7N2N - chains A and B of the 5 polymer chains in the assembly; structure by X-ray diffraction, 2.60 A resolution.

Chain A:
Molecule: Human leukocyte antigen (HLA) B27
Organism: Homo sapiens
UniProtKB: A3F718 (A3F718_HUMAN); residues 1-278 here correspond to UniProt positions 11-288 (UniProt number = residue number + 10)
Sequence (278 residues; each row starts with the number of its first residue):
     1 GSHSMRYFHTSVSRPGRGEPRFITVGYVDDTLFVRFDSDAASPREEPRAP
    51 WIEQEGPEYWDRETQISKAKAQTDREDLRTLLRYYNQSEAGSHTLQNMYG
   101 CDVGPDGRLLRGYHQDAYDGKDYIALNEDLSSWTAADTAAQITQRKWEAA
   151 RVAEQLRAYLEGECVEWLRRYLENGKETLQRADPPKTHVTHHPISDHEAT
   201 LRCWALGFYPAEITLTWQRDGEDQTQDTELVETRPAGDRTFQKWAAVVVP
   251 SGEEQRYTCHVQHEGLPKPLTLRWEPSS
Not modelled in the structure: 276-278
Differences from the reference sequence: conflict Ser67 (Cys77 in A3F718)
Cystine bridges: Cys101-Cys164, Cys203-Cys259
What the authors report for this chain:
  - mutagenesis - D116H: unchanged signaling with Pre-MRNA Processing Factor 3
  - mutagenesis - H114Y: unchanged stability with Pre-MRNA Processing Factor 3

Chain B:
Molecule: Beta-2-microglobulin
Organism: Homo sapiens
UniProtKB: P61769 (B2MG_HUMAN); residues 1-99 here correspond to UniProt positions 21-119 (UniProt number = residue number + 20)
Sequence (100 residues; row label = number of the first residue in the row; numbering starts at 0):
     0 MIQRTPKIQVYSRHPAENGKSNFLNCYVSGFHPSDIEVDLLKNGERIEKV
    50 EHSDLSFSKDWSFYLLYYTEFTPTEKDEYACRVNHVTLSQPKIVKWDRDM
Differences from the reference sequence: initiating methionine (0)
Swiss-Prot annotation at these positions:
  - modified residue: Gln2 (Pyrrolidone carboxylic acid)
  - glycosylation: Ile1 (N-linked (Glc) (glycation) isoleucine), Lys19 (N-linked (Glc) (glycation) lysine), Lys41 (N-linked (Glc) (glycation) lysine), Lys48 (N-linked (Glc) (glycation) lysine), Lys58 (N-linked (Glc) (glycation) lysine), Lys91 (N-linked (Glc) (glycation) lysine), Lys94 (N-linked (Glc) (glycation) lysine)
Cystine bridges: Cys25-Cys80

Interface between chain A and chain B:
Contacting residue pairs (58; chain A residue first):
  Arg6(A) - Lys58(B)
  Phe8(A) - Ser55(B)
  Phe8(A) - Phe56(B)
  Phe8(A) - Lys58(B)
  His9(A) - Phe56(B)
  Thr10(A) - Phe56(B)
  Thr10(A) - Phe62(B)
  Val12(A) - Ser33(B)
  Ile23(A) - Leu54(B)
  Val25(A) - Asp53(B)
  Val25(A) - Leu54(B)
  Val25(A) - Ser55(B)
  Tyr27(A) - Ser55(B)
  Tyr27(A) - Tyr63(B)
  Leu32(A) - Asp53(B)
  Arg35(A) - Asp53(B)  salt bridge
  Arg48(A) - Asp53(B)  salt bridge
  Thr94(A) - Phe62(B)
  Gln96(A) - His31(B)  hydrogen bond
  Gln96(A) - Phe56(B)
  Gln96(A) - Trp60(B)  hydrogen bond (side chain-backbone)
  Gln96(A) - Phe62(B)
  Asn97(A) - Phe56(B)
  Gln115(A) - Trp60(B)
  Asp116(A) - Trp60(B)
  Ala117(A) - Trp60(B)  hydrophobic
  Asp119(A) - Met0(B)
  Asp119(A) - Ile1(B)
  Asp119(A) - His31(B)
  Gly120(A) - His31(B)
  Gly120(A) - Trp60(B)
  Asp122(A) - Trp60(B)  hydrogen bond
  His192(A) - Asp98(B)  salt bridge
  Arg202(A) - Asp98(B)  hydrogen bond (side chain-backbone)
  Arg202(A) - Met99(B)
  Trp204(A) - Asp98(B)
  Trp204(A) - Met99(B)
  Leu206(A) - Pro14(B)  hydrophobic
  Val231(A) - Gln8(B)
  Glu232(A) - Lys6(B)  salt bridge
  Glu232(A) - Gln8(B)
  Glu232(A) - Tyr26(B)
  Glu232(A) - Ser28(B)  hydrogen bond
  Arg234(A) - Gln8(B)
  Arg234(A) - Tyr10(B)
  Arg234(A) - Met99(B)  hydrogen bond (side chain-backbone)
  Pro235(A) - Tyr10(B)  hydrogen bond (backbone-side chain)
  Pro235(A) - Asn24(B)
  Pro235(A) - Tyr26(B)
  Pro235(A) - Leu65(B)  hydrophobic
  Ala236(A) - Arg12(B)  hydrogen bond (backbone-side chain)
  Ala236(A) - Asn24(B)  hydrogen bond (backbone-side chain)
  Gly237(A) - Arg12(B)  hydrogen bond (backbone-side chain)
  Asp238(A) - Arg12(B)
  Gln242(A) - Tyr10(B)
  Gln242(A) - Ser11(B)  hydrogen bond (side chain-backbone)
  Gln242(A) - Arg12(B)  hydrogen bond (side chain-backbone)
  Trp244(A) - Met99(B)  hydrogen bond (side chain-backbone)
Also at the interface, not in a pair above, chain A (39 interface residues in all): Arg17, Gln87, His93, Met98, Lys121, Thr233
Also at the interface, not in a pair above, chain B (28 interface residues in all): His13, Pro32, Asp34, Asp59

Overview:
39 residues of chain A face 28 of chain B across their interface, with 13 hydrogen bonds and 4 salt bridges.
Polar pairs include Arg35(A)-Asp53(B), Arg48(A)-Asp53(B) and His192(A)-Asp98(B). From the paper: D116H of
chain A leaves signaling with Pre-MRNA Processing Factor 3 unchanged; H114Y of chain A leaves stability with
Pre-MRNA Processing Factor 3 unchanged.
Chain A is Human leukocyte antigen (HLA) B27 and chain B is Beta-2-microglobulin, both from Homo sapiens; the
structure, TCR-antigen complex AS4.2-PRPF3-HLA*B27, was determined by X-ray diffraction, deposited together
with 7N2O, 7N2P, 7N2Q, 7N2R, 7N2S and 8CX4.
